PDB entry 6S3S | electron microscopy, 4.10 A resolution (low resolution: residue-level contacts below are approximate; hydrogen-bond / salt-bridge calls are withheld) | chains A and F of the 10 polymer chains in the assembly

# Chain A
Molecule: Flagellar biosynthetic protein FliP
Source organism: Vibrio mimicus CAIM 602
Reference sequence: A0A2J9UXT5 (A0A2J9UXT5_VIBMI); numbering as in UniProt (aligned over 1-299)
Chain sequence (299 residues; each row starts with the number of its first residue):
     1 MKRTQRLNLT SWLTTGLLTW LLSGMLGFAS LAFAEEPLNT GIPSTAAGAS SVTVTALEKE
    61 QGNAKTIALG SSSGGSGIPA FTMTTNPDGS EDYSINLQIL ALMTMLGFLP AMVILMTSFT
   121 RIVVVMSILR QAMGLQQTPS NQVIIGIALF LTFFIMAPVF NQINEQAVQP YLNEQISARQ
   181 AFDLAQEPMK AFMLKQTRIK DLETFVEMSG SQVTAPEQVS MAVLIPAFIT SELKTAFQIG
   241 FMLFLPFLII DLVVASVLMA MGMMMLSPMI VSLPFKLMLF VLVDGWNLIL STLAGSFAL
Unresolved in the structure: 1-108

# Chain F
Molecule: Flagellar biosynthetic protein FliR
Source organism: Vibrio mimicus CAIM 602
Reference sequence: A0A1D8S9I5 (A0A1D8S9I5_VIBMI); residue numbers follow UniProt; this construct covers 1-260
Chain sequence (299 residues; row label = number of the first residue in the row):
     1 MEYPASVVLD FIANYFWPYT RIAAMLMVMT VTGARFVPAR VRLYLGLALT FAVMPAIPAV
    61 PSDIALLSLQ GFMITFEQIV IGMAMGMVTQ FLVQIFVMLG QILGMQSSLG FASMVDPANG
   121 QNTPLLGQMF MLLATLFFLS SDGHLKMIQL VVFSFKSLPI GSGSLTTVDY RELALWLGIM
   181 FKASLAVSLS GIIALLTVNL SFGVMTRAAP QLNIFSLGFS FALLVGLLLC WYILSGLYTH
   241 YEIYWQETEE QICRLIRLNC ENLYFQGQFG SWSHPQFEKG GGSGGGSGGG SWSHPQFEK
Unresolved in the structure: 1-7, 265-299
Differences from the reference sequence: expression tag (261-299)

# How chain A and chain F interact
Contacting residue pairs (55; chain A residue first):
  L109(A) - Y44(F)
  M112(A) - Y44(F)
  L115(A) - Y44(F)
  T120(A) - V41(F)
  V123(A) - P38(F)
  V124(A) - F36(F)
  S127(A) - F36(F)
  I145(A) - R40(F)
  K200(A) - D142(F)
  D201(A) - D142(F)
  D201(A) - L145(F)
  T204(A) - L145(F)
  T204(A) - Q149(F)
  F205(A) - L49(F)
  F205(A) - L145(F)
  M208(A) - A56(F)
  M208(A) - Q149(F)
  M208(A) - V152(F)
  M208(A) - F153(F)
  S209(A) - P55(F)
  A222(A) - A52(F)
  P226(A) - L49(F)
  P226(A) - A52(F)
  L233(A) - L45(F)
  K234(A) - L139(F)
  K234(A) - S140(F)
  K234(A) - D142(F)
  F237(A) - V31(F)
  F237(A) - F36(F)
  F237(A) - V37(F)
  F237(A) - L136(F)
  F237(A) - L139(F)
  F241(A) - L132(F)
  F241(A) - T135(F)
  F241(A) - L136(F)
  F244(A) - L132(F)
  L248(A) - L125(F)
  L248(A) - M129(F)
  D251(A) - L125(F)
  L252(A) - L109(F)
  L252(A) - L125(F)
  S256(A) - L223(F)
  M259(A) - S108(F)
  M259(A) - L109(F)
  M259(A) - F111(F)
  M259(A) - G218(F)
  M259(A) - F219(F)
  M259(A) - L223(F)
  A260(A) - G218(F)
  A260(A) - L223(F)
  M264(A) - F111(F)
  M264(A) - A112(F)
  M269(A) - N122(F)
  M269(A) - P124(F)
  M269(A) - L125(F)
Interface residues without a listed pair, chain A (43 interface residues in all): A111, I128, Q131, I225, I229, T230, Q238, A255, M261, G262, M263, M265, S267, P268
Interface residues without a listed pair, chain F (43 interface residues in all): T32, A48, V115, Q121, T123, L126, Q128, H144, I148, F215

# Summary
Chain A and chain F each contribute 43 residues to their interface.
Here chain A is Flagellar biosynthetic protein FliP and chain F is Flagellar biosynthetic protein FliR, both
from Vibrio mimicus CAIM 602. Entry 6S3S (Structure of the FliPQR complex from the flagellar type 3 secretion
system of Vibrio mimicus) was determined by electron microscopy, deposited together with 6S3L and 6S3R.
